PDB entry 3ZVV | X-ray diffraction, 2.50 A resolution | chain A

# Chain A
Protein: Phosphatidylinositol-4,5-bisphosphate 3-kinase catalytic subunit gamma isoform
Source organism: Homo sapiens
Notes: EC 2.7.1.137, 2.7.1.153
Reference sequence: P48736 (PK3CG_HUMAN); residue numbers follow UniProt; this construct covers 144-1102
Chain sequence (966 residues; row label = number of the first residue in the row):
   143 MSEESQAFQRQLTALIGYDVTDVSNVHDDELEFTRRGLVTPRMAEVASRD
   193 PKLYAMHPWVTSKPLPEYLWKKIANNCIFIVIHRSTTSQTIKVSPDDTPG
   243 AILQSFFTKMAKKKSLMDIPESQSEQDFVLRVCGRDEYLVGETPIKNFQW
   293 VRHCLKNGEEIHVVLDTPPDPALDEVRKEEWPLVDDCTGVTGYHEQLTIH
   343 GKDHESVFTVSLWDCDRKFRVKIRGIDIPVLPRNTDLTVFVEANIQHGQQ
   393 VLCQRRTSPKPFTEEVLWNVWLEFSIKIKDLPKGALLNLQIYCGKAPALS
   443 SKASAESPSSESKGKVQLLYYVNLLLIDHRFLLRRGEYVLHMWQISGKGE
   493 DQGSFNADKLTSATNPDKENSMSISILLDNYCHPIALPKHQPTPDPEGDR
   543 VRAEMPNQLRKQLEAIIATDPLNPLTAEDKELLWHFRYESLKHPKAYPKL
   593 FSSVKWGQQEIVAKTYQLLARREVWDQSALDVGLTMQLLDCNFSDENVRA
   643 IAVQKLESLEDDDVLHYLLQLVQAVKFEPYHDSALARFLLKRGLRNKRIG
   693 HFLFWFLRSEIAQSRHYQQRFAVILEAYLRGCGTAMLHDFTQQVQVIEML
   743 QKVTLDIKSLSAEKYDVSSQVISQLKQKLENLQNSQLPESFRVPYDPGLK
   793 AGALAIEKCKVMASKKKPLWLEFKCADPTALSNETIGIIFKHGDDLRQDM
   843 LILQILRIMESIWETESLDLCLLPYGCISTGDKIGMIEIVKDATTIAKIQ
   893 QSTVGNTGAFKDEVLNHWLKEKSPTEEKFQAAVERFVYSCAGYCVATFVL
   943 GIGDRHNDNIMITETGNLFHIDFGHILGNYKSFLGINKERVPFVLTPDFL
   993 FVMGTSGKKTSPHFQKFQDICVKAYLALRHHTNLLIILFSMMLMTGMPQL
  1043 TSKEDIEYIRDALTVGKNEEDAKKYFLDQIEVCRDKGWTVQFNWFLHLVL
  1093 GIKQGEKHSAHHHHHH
Not modelled in the structure: 143, 255-268, 323-356, 436-459, 490-496, 523-524, 529-543, 753-763, 968-980, 1093-1108
Sequence notes: expression tag (143, 1103-1108)
Curated features (UniProtKB/Swiss-Prot):
  - region: Val803 to Lys809 (G-loop), Gly943 to Asn951 (Catalytic loop), His962 to Thr988 (Activation loop)
  - binding site (ATP): Gly829 to Leu838, Leu864 to Thr872, Phe961 to Leu969
  - modified residue: Thr1024 (Phosphothreonine), Ser1101 (Phosphoserine)
Residues lining bound ligands: XAZ (5,7-dimethylpyrazolo[1,5-a]pyrimidin-2-amine): Trp812, Ile831, Tyr867, Ile879, Glu880, Ile881, Val882, Ala885, Met953, Phe961, Ile963, Asp964

# Summary
Ligands of chain A: compound XAZ. Curated annotation (UniProt) lists 28 ATP-binding residues.
Chain A is Phosphatidylinositol-4,5-bisphosphate 3-kinase catalytic subunit gamma isoform (Homo sapiens); the
structure, Fragment Bound to PI3Kinase gamma, was determined by X-ray diffraction (same publication as 3ZW3).
